7WN4 - chains E and F of the 4 polymer chains in the assembly; structure by electron microscopy, 3.40 A resolution.

== Chain E ==
Name: von Willebrand antigen 2
From: Homo sapiens
Notes: fragment: D1D2 domain
UniProt: P04275 (VWF_HUMAN); numbering as in UniProt (aligned over 23-763)
Chain sequence (741 residues; each row starts with the number of its first residue):
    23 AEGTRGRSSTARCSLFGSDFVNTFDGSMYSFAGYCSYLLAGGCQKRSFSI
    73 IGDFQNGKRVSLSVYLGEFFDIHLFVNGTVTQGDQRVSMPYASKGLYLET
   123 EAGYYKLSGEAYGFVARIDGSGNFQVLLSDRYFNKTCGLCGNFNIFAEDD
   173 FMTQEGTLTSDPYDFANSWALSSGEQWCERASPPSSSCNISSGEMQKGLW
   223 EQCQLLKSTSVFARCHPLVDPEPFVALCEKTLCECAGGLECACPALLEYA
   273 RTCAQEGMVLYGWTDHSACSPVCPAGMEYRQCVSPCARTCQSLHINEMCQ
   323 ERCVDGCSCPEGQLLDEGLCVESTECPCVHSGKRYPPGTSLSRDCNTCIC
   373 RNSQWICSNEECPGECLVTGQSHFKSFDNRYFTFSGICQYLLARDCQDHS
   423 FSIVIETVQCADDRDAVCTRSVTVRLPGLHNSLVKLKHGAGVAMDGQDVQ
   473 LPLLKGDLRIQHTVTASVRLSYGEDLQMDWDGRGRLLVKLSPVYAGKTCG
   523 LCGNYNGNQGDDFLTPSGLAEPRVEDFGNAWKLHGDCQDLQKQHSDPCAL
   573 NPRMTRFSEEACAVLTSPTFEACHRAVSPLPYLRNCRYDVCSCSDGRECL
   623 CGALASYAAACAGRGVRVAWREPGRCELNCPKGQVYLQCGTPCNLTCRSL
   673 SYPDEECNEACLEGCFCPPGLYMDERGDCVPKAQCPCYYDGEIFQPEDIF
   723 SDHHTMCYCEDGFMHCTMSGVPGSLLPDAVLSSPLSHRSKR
Disordered / not traced: 23-29, 741-763
Disulfide bonds: Cys35-Cys162, Cys57-Cys200, Cys65-Cys159, Cys210-Cys255, Cys225-Cys250, Cys237-Cys275, Cys257-Cys263, Cys265-Cys291, Cys295-Cys329, Cys304-Cys325, Cys308-Cys321, Cys312-Cys348, Cys331-Cys342, Cys350-Cys372, Cys367-Cys384, Cys370-Cys379, Cys388-Cys524, Cys410-Cys559, Cys418-Cys521, Cys432-Cys440, Cys570-Cys613, Cys584-Cys608, Cys595-Cys633, Cys615-Cys621, Cys623-Cys648, Cys652-Cys687, Cys661-Cys683, Cys665-Cys679, Cys669-Cys707, Cys689-Cys701, Cys709-Cys731, Cys729-Cys738
Glycans and other covalent adducts: N-acetylglucosamine (NAG) linked to Asn99, Asn156
Bound ions: Ca2+ site 1: Asn164, Asn166, Phe168, Asp171, Asp172; Ca2+ site 2: Asp400, Asn528, Asn530, Asp533, Asp534
Swiss-Prot annotation at these positions:
  - glycosylation (N-linked (GlcNAc...) asparagine): Asn99, Asn156, Asn211, Asn666
  - natural variant: Arg273 (R273W: In VWD1 and VWD3), Trp377 (W377C: In VWD3), Asn528 (N528S: In VWD2), Gly550 (G550R: In VWD2)

== Chain F ==
Name: von Willebrand factor
From: Homo sapiens
Notes: fragment: D'D3 domain
UniProt: P04275 (VWF_HUMAN); numbering as in UniProt (aligned over 764-1241)
Chain sequence (490 residues; each row starts with the number of its first residue):
   764 SLSCRPPMVKLVCPADNLRAEGLECTKTCQNYDLECMSMGCVSGCLCPPG
   814 MVRHENRCVALERCPCFHQGKEYAPGETVKIGCNTCVCQDRKWNCTDHVC
   864 DATCSTIGMAHYLTFDGLKYLFPGECQYVLVQDYCGSNPGTFRILVGNKG
   914 CSHPSVKCKKRVTILVEGGEIELFDGEVNVKRPMKDETHFEVVESGRYII
   964 LLLGKALSVVWDRHLSISVVLKQTYQEKVCGLCGNFDGIQNNDLTSSNLQ
  1014 VEEDPVDFGNSWKVSSQCADTRKVPLDSSPATCHNNIMKQTMVDSSCRIL
  1064 TSDVFQDCNKLVDPEPYLDVCIYDTCSCESIGDCACFCDTIAAYAHVCAQ
  1114 HGKVVTWRTATLCPQSCEERNLRENGYECEWRYNSCAPACQVTCQHPEPL
  1164 ACPVQCVEGCHAHCPPGKILDELLQTCVDPEDCPVCEVAGRRFASGKKVT
  1214 LNPSDPEHCQICHCDVVNLTCEACQEPGGLVVPPHHHHHH
Disordered / not traced: 764-766, 1242-1253
Disulfide bonds: Cys767-Cys808, Cys776-Cys804, Cys788-Cys799, Cys792-Cys827, Cys810-Cys821, Cys829-Cys851, Cys846-Cys863, Cys849-Cys858, Cys867-Cys996, Cys889-Cys1031, Cys898-Cys993, Cys914-Cys921, Cys1046-Cys1089, Cys1060-Cys1084, Cys1071-Cys1111, Cys1091-Cys1099, Cys1101-Cys1126, Cys1130-Cys1173, Cys1149-Cys1169, Cys1153-Cys1165, Cys1157-Cys1196, Cys1177-Cys1190, Cys1199-Cys1227, Cys1222-Cys1237, Cys1225-Cys1234
Glycans and other covalent adducts: N-acetylglucosamine (NAG) linked to Asn857, Asn1147
Differences from the reference sequence: expression tag (1242-1253)
Bound ions: Ca2+: Asp879, Asn998, Asp1000, Ile1002, Asn1005, Asp1006
Swiss-Prot annotation at these positions:
  - region: Ser764 to Glu787 (Amino-terminal), Arg826 to Asp853 (CX)
  - glycosylation (N-linked (GlcNAc...) asparagine): Asn857, Asn1147, Asn1231
  - natural variant: Cys788 (C788Y: In VWD2), Thr791 (T791M: In VWD2), Arg816 (R816W: In VWD2), Arg854 (R854Q: In VWD2), Cys1060 (C1060R: In VWD2), Cys1149 (C1149R: In VWD1)
  - mutagenesis: Cys1149 (C1149R: Reduced secretion and increased intracellular retention. Similar phenotype; when associated with S-1169), Cys1169 (C1169S: Reduced secretion and increased intracellular retention. Similar phenotype; when associated with R-1149)
From the paper describing this entry:
  - self-association interface (contacts with another copy of this molecule); pairs are residue here / residue on that copy: Cys1097-Cys1097 (disulfide), Cys1142-Cys1142 (disulfide)

== Chain E / chain F interface ==
Contacting residue pairs - 89 pairs, chain E then chain F:
  Ser110(E) - Arg1035(F)
  Pro112(E) - Cys1031(F)
  Pro112(E) - Ala1032(F)  hydrophobic
  Pro112(E) - Arg1035(F)  hydrogen bond (backbone-side chain)
  Tyr113(E) - Ala1032(F)
  Ala114(E) - Glu888(F)
  Ala114(E) - Ala1032(F)  hydrophobic
  Lys116(E) - His916(F)
  Tyr119(E) - Glu888(F)  hydrogen bond (side chain-backbone)
  Tyr119(E) - Asn911(F)
  Glu121(E) - Gln1030(F)
  Pro307(E) - Gln1030(F)  hydrogen bond (backbone-side chain)
  Cys308(E) - Gln1030(F)
  Thr311(E) - Ser1029(F)
  Gln313(E) - Ser1029(F)
  Ser314(E) - Ser1029(F)
  Leu315(E) - Val892(F)  hydrophobic
  Leu315(E) - Ser1010(F)
  Leu315(E) - Trp1025(F)  hydrophobic
  Leu315(E) - Lys1026(F)
  His316(E) - Arg906(F)  hydrogen bond (backbone-side chain)
  Ile317(E) - Arg906(F)
  Ile317(E) - Val1027(F)  hydrophobic
  Asn318(E) - Arg906(F)
  Glu319(E) - Leu928(F)
  Glu319(E) - Arg945(F)  salt bridge
  Met320(E) - Leu908(F)  hydrophobic
  Val351(E) - Asn1011(F)  hydrogen bond (backbone-side chain)
  His352(E) - Gln1013(F)  hydrogen bond
  His352(E) - Val1014(F)
  Ser353(E) - Glu1015(F)  hydrogen bond (backbone-side chain)
  Ser353(E) - Asp1020(F)
  Arg365(E) - Gln1013(F)
  Arg365(E) - Val1014(F)
  Cys370(E) - Gln1013(F)
  Ser375(E) - Asn1011(F)
  Gln376(E) - Leu1012(F)
  Trp377(E) - Asn1011(F)  hydrogen bond (backbone-backbone)
  Trp377(E) - Leu1012(F)
  Trp377(E) - Gln1013(F)
  Cys379(E) - Gln1013(F)
  Asp400(E) - Asn1004(F)  hydrogen bond (backbone-side chain)
  Leu413(E) - Glu798(F)
  Arg416(E) - Asp796(F)  hydrogen bond (side chain-backbone)
  Arg416(E) - Glu798(F)  salt bridge
  Val426(E) - Met800(F)  hydrophobic
  Thr445(E) - Met800(F)
  Arg447(E) - Arg782(F)
  Arg447(E) - Met800(F)
  Asn453(E) - Arg782(F)
  Leu455(E) - Met800(F)  hydrophobic
  Leu455(E) - Ser801(F)
  Leu455(E) - Met802(F)  hydrophobic
  Gly529(E) - Ile1002(F)
  Gly529(E) - Asn1004(F)
  Asn530(E) - Gly1001(F)
  Asn530(E) - Ile1002(F)
  Asn530(E) - Gln1003(F)
  Asn530(E) - Asn1004(F)
  Gln531(E) - Gln1003(F)
  Gln531(E) - Asn1004(F)  hydrogen bond (backbone-side chain)
  Gly532(E) - Gln1003(F)
  Pro538(E) - Lys855(F)
  Ser539(E) - Phe830(F)
  Ser539(E) - Lys855(F)
  Ser539(E) - Trp856(F)  hydrogen bond (backbone-backbone)
  Leu541(E) - Ile844(F)  hydrophobic
  Leu541(E) - Trp856(F)
  Leu541(E) - Cys858(F)  hydrophobic
  Glu543(E) - His831(F)
  Glu543(E) - Gln832(F)  hydrogen bond (side chain-backbone)
  Glu543(E) - Gly833(F)
  Pro544(E) - Lys1073(F)
  Pro544(E) - Leu1074(F)
  Asp548(E) - Gln832(F)
  Asn551(E) - Gln793(F)
  Trp553(E) - Leu797(F)  hydrophobic
  Lys554(E) - Gln793(F)
  Lys554(E) - Leu797(F)
  Leu555(E) - Asn794(F)  hydrogen bond (backbone-side chain)
  Leu555(E) - Leu797(F)  hydrophobic
  Leu555(E) - Glu798(F)
  Thr588(E) - Leu1039(F)
  Arg597(E) - Glu1016(F)
  Ala598(E) - Glu1016(F)
  Val599(E) - Glu1016(F)
  Ser600(E) - Glu1016(F)  hydrogen bond (backbone-side chain)
  Leu602(E) - Leu1039(F)  hydrophobic
  Leu605(E) - Leu1039(F)  hydrophobic
Interface residues without a listed pair, chain E (70 interface residues in all): Ser115, Gly117, Glu123, Ala309, Gly354, Ser424, Lys457, Asp467, Gly540, Ala542, Arg545, Ala552, Ser567, Arg609
Interface residues without a listed pair, chain F (59 interface residues in all): Leu781, Cys849, Arg854, Gln890, Gln895, Lys912, Gly913, Ser1024, Ser1041, Asp1076, Glu1078

== Summary ==
70 residues of chain E and 59 residues of chain F are in contact; the contacts include 15 hydrogen bonds and 2
salt bridges. Polar contacts include Glu319(E)-Arg945(F), Arg416(E)-Glu798(F) and Pro112(E)-Arg1035(F).
Covalently linked N-acetylglucosamine: at Asn99(E) and Asn156(E). N-acetylglucosamine is covalently linked to
Asn857(F) and Asn1147(F). From the paper: a self-association interface involving Cys1097(F) and Cys1142(F).
Here chain E is von Willebrand antigen 2 and chain F is von Willebrand factor, both from Homo sapiens. Entry
7WN4 (Cryo-EM structure of VWF D'D3 dimer (wild type) complexed with D1D2 at 3.4 angstron resolution (1 ...)
was determined by electron microscopy (same publication as 7WN3 and 7WN6).
